8E3A - chains C and D of the 4 polymer chains in the assembly; structure by electron microscopy, 7.40 A resolution (low resolution: residue-level contacts below are approximate; hydrogen-bond / salt-bridge calls are withheld).

Chain C:
Molecule: VP3
From: Human enterovirus 71
UniProtKB: G9I191 (G9I191_HE71); residues 550-791 here correspond to UniProt positions 324-565 (UniProt number = residue number - 226)
Amino-acid sequence (242 residues; each row starts with the number of its first residue):
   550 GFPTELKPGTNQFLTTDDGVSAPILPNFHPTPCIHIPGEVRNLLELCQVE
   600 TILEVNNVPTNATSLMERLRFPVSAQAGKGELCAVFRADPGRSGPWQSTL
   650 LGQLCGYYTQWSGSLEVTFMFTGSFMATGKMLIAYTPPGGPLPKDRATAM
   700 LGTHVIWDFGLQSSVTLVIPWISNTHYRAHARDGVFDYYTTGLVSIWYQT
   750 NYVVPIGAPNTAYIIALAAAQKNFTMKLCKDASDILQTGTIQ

Chain D:
Molecule: VP4
From: Human enterovirus 71
UniProtKB: G9I191 (G9I191_HE71); residues 789-857 here correspond to UniProt positions 1-69 (UniProt number = residue number - 788)
Amino-acid sequence (69 residues; row label = number of the first residue in the row):
   789 MGSQVSTQRSGSHENSNSATEGSTINYTTINYYKDSYAATAGKQSLKQDP
   839 DKFANPVKDIFTEMAAPLK
Unresolved in the structure: 789-799

How chain C and chain D interact:
Pairs across the interface - 10 pairs, chain C then chain D:
  Val-569(C) / Asn-819(D)
  Val-569(C) / Tyr-821(D)
  Val-569(C) / Ala-826(D)
  Ser-570(C) / Tyr-821(D)
  Ala-571(C) / Tyr-821(D)
  Pro-572(C) / Asp-823(D)
  Asn-576(C) / Asn-805(D)
  Glu-594(C) / Lys-835(D)
  Glu-594(C) / Gln-836(D)
  Lys-771(C) / Gln-836(D)
Also at the interface, not in a pair above, chain C (9 interface residues in all): His-578, Arg-590
Also at the interface, not in a pair above, chain D (8 interface residues in all): Tyr-825

In short:
Chain C and chain D form an interface of 9 and 8 residues respectively.
Here chain C is VP3 and chain D is VP4, both from Human enterovirus 71. Entry 8E3A (Purification of
Enterovirus A71, strain 4643, WT capsid) was determined by electron microscopy together with 8E2X, 8E2Y, 8E31,
8E38, 8E39, 8E3B and 8E3C from the same study.
